8H7A - chains B and C of the 4 polymer chains in the assembly; structure by X-ray diffraction, 1.92 A resolution.

[Chain B]
Name: Histone acetyltransferase KAT6A
From: Homo sapiens
Notes: EC 2.3.1.48
Reference sequence: Q92794 (KAT6A_HUMAN); numbering as in UniProt (aligned over 1-85)
Amino-acid sequence (86 residues; numbered 0 to 85; the number before each row is that of its first residue; numbering starts at 0):
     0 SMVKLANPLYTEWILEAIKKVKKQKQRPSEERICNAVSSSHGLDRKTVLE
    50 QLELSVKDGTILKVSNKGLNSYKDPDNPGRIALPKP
Not modelled in the structure: 0-1, 79-85
Construct notes: expression tag (0)
What the authors report for this chain:
  - binding site for the 13-nt DNA strand (chain C): Gln23, Lys24, Gln25, Arg26

[Chain C]
Molecule: 13-nt DNA strand
Sequence (13 nucleotides; row label = number of the first residue in the row):
     1 GGTCCGACGGACC

[Chain B / chain C interface]
Residue-residue contacts - 7 pairs, chain B then chain C:
  Lys24(B) with DC4(C), sugar contact; DC5(C), hydrogen bond to the base
  Gln25(B) with DC4(C), sugar contact; DC5(C), base contact; DG6(C), hydrogen bond to the base
  Arg26(B) with DC4(C), salt bridge to the phosphate
  Pro27(B) with DC4(C), phosphate contact
Also at the interface, not in a pair above, chain B (6 interface residues in all): Lys21, Ser70
Also at the interface, not in a pair above, chain C (4 interface residues in all): DT3

[Overview]
The interface between chain B and chain C involves 6 residues on one side and 4 on the other; the contacts
include 2 hydrogen bonds and 1 salt bridge. Polar pairs include Lys24(B)-DC5(C), Gln25(B)-DG6(C) and
Arg26(B)-DC4(C). From the paper: a binding site for the 13-nt DNA strand (chain C) at Gln23(B), Lys24(B) and
Gln25(B) among others.
Here chain B is Histone acetyltransferase KAT6A (Homo sapiens) and chain C is a 13-nt DNA strand. Entry 8H7A
(Crystal structure of the dimer form KAT6A WH domain with its bound double stranded DNA) was determined by
X-ray diffraction together with 7Y43 from the same study.
